Entry 6WEL (electron microscopy, 2.50 A resolution); this record covers chains C and D of the 4 polymer chains in the assembly.

== Chain C (and D) ==
Molecule: Cyclic nucleotide-gated cation channel
Organism: Caenorhabditis elegans
Notes: chain D of this document is another copy of the same molecule, construct and numbering; everything in this record applies to it too
UniProt: Q03611 (CNG_CAEEL); numbering as in UniProt (aligned over 1-733)
Sequence (733 residues; each row starts with the number of its first residue):
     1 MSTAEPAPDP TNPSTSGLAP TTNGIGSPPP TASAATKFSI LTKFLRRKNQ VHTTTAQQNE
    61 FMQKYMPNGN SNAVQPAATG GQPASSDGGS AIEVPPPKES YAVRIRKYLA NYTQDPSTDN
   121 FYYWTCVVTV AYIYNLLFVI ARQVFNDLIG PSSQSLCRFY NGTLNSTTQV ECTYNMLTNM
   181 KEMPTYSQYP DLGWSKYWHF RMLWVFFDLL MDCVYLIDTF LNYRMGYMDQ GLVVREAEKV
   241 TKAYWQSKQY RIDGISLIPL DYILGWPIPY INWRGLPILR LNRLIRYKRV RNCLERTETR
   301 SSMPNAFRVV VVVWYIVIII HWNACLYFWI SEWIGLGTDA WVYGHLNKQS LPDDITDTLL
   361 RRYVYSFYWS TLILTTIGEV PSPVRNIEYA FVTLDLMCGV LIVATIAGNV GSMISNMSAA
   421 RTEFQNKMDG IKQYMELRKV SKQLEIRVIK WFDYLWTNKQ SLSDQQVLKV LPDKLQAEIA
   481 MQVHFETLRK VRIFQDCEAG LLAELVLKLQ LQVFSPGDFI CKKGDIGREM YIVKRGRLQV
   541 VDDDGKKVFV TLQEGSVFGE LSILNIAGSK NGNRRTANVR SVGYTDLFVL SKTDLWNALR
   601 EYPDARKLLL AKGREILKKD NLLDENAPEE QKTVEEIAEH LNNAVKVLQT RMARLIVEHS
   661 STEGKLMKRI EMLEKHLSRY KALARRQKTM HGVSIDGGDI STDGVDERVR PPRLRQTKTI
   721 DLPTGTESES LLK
Disordered / not traced: 1-103, 162-164, 620-733
Differences from the reference sequence: engineered mutation Val-403 (Phe in Q03611), Ala-407 (Val in Q03611)
UniProt features mapped onto this chain:
  - region: Thr-376 to Glu-379 (Selectivity filter)
  - binding site (Na(+)): Glu-379
  - binding site (3',5'-cyclic GMP): Gly-559, Ser-562, Arg-575, Thr-576, Lys-619, Asp-620
  - binding site (3',5'-cyclic AMP): Glu-560, Arg-575
  - mutagenesis: Gln-82 to Lys-733 (In p678; defects in the avoidance of P.aeruginosa and of nitric oxide. In nu629 ...), Met-417 (M417MG: Fails to produce currents in the presence of 100 uM intracellular cGMP; M417MGG: Fails to produce currents in the presence of 100 uM intracellular cGMP ...), Arg-421 (R421A: Fails to produce currents in the presence of 100 uM intracellular cGMP; when associated with A-425; A-429; A-432 and A-453; R421W: Cytotoxic ...), Gln-425 (Q425A: Fails to produce currents in the presence of 100 uM intracellular cGMP; when associated with A-421; A-429; A-432 and A-453), Asp-429 (D429A: Fails to produce currents in the presence of 100 uM intracellular cGMP; when associated with A-421; A-425; A-432 and A-453), Lys-432 (K432A: Fails to produce currents in the presence of 100 uM intracellular cGMP; when associated with A-421; A-425; A-429 and A-453), Asp-453 (D453A: Fails to produce currents in the presence of 100 uM intracellular cGMP; when associated with A-421; A-425; A-429 and A-432), Gln-510 to Lys-733 (In ky791; reduces expression of the G protein-coupled receptor (GPCR) srsx-3 in the AWC neuron)
Cystine bridges: Cys-157/Cys-172
Metal / ion sites: Na+: Glu-379 (shared with 1 residue of chain A; Glu-379(D) of chain D)
Residues lining bound ligands:
  - palmitoyl-linoleoyl phosphatidylcholine (CPL; 1-palmitoyl-2-linoleoyl-sn-glycero-3-phosphocholine), molecule 1: Tyr-122, Cys-126, Thr-129, Val-130, Ile-133, Tyr-134, Phe-138, Cys-293, Thr-297, Trp-314
  - palmitoyl-linoleoyl phosphatidylcholine (CPL), molecule 2: Tyr-132, Ile-133, Leu-136, Tyr-287, Val-290, Arg-291, Leu-294, Phe-307, Val-311, Trp-314, Tyr-315, Ile-318
  - palmitoyl-linoleoyl phosphatidylcholine (CPL), molecule 3: Tyr-134, Phe-138, Asp-147, Leu-148, Gly-150, Pro-151, Glu-171, Cys-172, Thr-173, Tyr-174, Tyr-197, Phe-200, Leu-203, Trp-204, Phe-207, Met-211, Leu-359
  - palmitoyl-linoleoyl phosphatidylcholine (CPL), molecule 4: Leu-137, Phe-138, Ala-141, Leu-148, Tyr-174, Val-317, His-321, Thr-356, Thr-358, Leu-359, Leu-360, Tyr-363, Phe-367
  - palmitoyl-linoleoyl phosphatidylcholine (CPL), molecule 5: Ile-140, Gln-143, Val-144, Leu-276, Trp-322, Cys-325, Leu-326, Trp-329
  - palmitoyl-linoleoyl phosphatidylcholine (CPL), molecule 6: Trp-329, Ile-330, Trp-333, Ile-387, Ala-390, Phe-391, Leu-394
  - 1,2-dilauroyl-sn-glycero-3-phosphate (PX2), molecule 1: Arg-291, Val-312, Tyr-315, Ile-316, Ile-319, Cys-398, Leu-401, Ile-402, Thr-405, Asn-409
  - 1,2-dilauroyl-sn-glycero-3-phosphate (PX2), molecule 2: Val-309, Met-413, Ile-414, Met-417
  - 1,2-dilauroyl-sn-glycero-3-phosphate (PX2), molecule 3: Trp-333, Arg-385, Asn-386, Ile-387, Ala-390

== Interface between chain C and chain D ==
Residue-residue contacts - 73 pairs, chain C then chain D:
  Gln-349(C) with Ser-382(D), hydrogen bond; Tyr-389(D), hydrogen bond (backbone-side chain)
  Ile-355(C) with Val-384(D)
  Leu-360(C) with Asn-386(D)
  Arg-361(C) with Val-384(D), hydrogen bond (side chain-backbone); Arg-385(D); Asn-386(D), hydrogen bond; Tyr-389(D)
  Val-364(C) with Asn-386(D); Tyr-389(D), hydrophobic
  Tyr-365(C) with Tyr-389(D)
  Phe-367(C) with Thr-393(D)
  Tyr-368(C) with Pro-383(D); Tyr-389(D), hydrophobic; Thr-393(D)
  Thr-371(C) with Thr-393(D)
  Leu-372(C) with Leu-396(D), hydrophobic
  Thr-375(C) with Val-400(D)
  Ile-377(C) with Leu-396(D), hydrophobic
  Glu-379(C) with Ile-377(D); Gly-378(D); Glu-379(D)
  Ile-406(C) with Val-400(D), hydrophobic
  Val-410(C) with Ala-404(D); Thr-405(D)
  Ile-414(C) with Thr-405(D); Gly-408(D); Asn-409(D)
  Ser-418(C) with Arg-308(D); Ser-412(D)
  Arg-421(C) with Glu-298(D), salt bridge; Thr-299(D); Arg-308(D)
  Thr-422(C) with Arg-308(D); Asn-416(D), hydrogen bond
  Lys-427(C) with Val-470(D)
  Gly-430(C) with Gln-466(D)
  Ile-431(C) with Gln-466(D); Val-467(D), hydrophobic; Val-470(D), hydrophobic; Leu-471(D), hydrophobic
  Gln-433(C) with Lys-459(D)
  Tyr-434(C) with Asp-464(D), hydrogen bond; Val-467(D), hydrophobic; Ile-479(D), hydrophobic
  Leu-437(C) with Arg-535(D)
  Arg-438(C) with Leu-511(D); Arg-535(D)
  Val-440(C) with Gln-482(D)
  Ser-441(C) with Gln-482(D), hydrogen bond
  Leu-444(C) with Glu-478(D); Ile-479(D), hydrophobic; Gln-482(D)
  Arg-447(C) with Leu-475(D); Glu-478(D), salt bridge
  Val-448(C) with Leu-475(D), hydrophobic; Ile-479(D), hydrophobic
  Trp-451(C) with Pro-472(D), hydrophobic; Leu-475(D), hydrophobic
  Phe-452(C) with Val-470(D)
  Tyr-454(C) with Met-228(D), hydrophobic
  Leu-462(C) with Val-470(D); Pro-472(D)
  Val-513(C) with Pro-472(D), hydrophobic
  Asp-518(C) with Lys-474(D)
  Phe-519(C) with Lys-474(D), hydrogen bond (backbone-side chain)
  Ile-526(C) with Glu-601(D); Tyr-602(D)
  Arg-537(C) with Gln-230(D)
  Glu-554(C) with Gln-230(D)
  Val-582(C) with Leu-232(D), hydrophobic
  Gly-583(C) with Gly-231(D)
  Tyr-584(C) with Gly-231(D), hydrogen bond (backbone-backbone)
Other interface residues (no listed pair), chain C (54 interface residues in all): Val-313, Pro-352, Ala-407, Gly-411, Ser-415, Gln-425, Met-435, Gly-536, Gln-553, Arg-574
Other interface residues (no listed pair), chain D (51 interface residues in all): Pro-304, Thr-376, Val-392, Met-397, Leu-401, Val-483, Glu-498, Lys-534, Asp-586, Phe-588

== Overview ==
54 residues of chain C and 51 residues of chain D are in contact; the contacts include 9 hydrogen bonds and 2
salt bridges. Polar contacts include Arg-421(C)/Glu-298(D), Arg-447(C)/Glu-478(D) and Gln-349(C)/Ser-382(D).
Bound to chain C: 6 copies of palmitoyl-linoleoyl phosphatidylcholine and 3 copies of
1,2-dilauroyl-sn-glycero-3-phosphate.
Chain C and chain D are both Cyclic nucleotide-gated cation channel (Caenorhabditis elegans); the structure,
Structure of cGMP-unbound F403V/V407A mutant TAX-4 reconstituted in lipid nanodiscs, was determined by
electron microscopy (same publication as 6WEJ and 6WEK).
